Entry 6IQW (electron microscopy, 3.35 A resolution); this record covers chains A and B of the 7 polymer chains in the assembly.

# Chain A
Protein: Csm1
From: Thermococcus onnurineus (strain NA1)
Reference sequence: B6YWB8 (B6YWB8_THEON); residues 1-777 here = UniProt positions 1-777
Sequence (777 residues; row label = number of the first residue in the row):
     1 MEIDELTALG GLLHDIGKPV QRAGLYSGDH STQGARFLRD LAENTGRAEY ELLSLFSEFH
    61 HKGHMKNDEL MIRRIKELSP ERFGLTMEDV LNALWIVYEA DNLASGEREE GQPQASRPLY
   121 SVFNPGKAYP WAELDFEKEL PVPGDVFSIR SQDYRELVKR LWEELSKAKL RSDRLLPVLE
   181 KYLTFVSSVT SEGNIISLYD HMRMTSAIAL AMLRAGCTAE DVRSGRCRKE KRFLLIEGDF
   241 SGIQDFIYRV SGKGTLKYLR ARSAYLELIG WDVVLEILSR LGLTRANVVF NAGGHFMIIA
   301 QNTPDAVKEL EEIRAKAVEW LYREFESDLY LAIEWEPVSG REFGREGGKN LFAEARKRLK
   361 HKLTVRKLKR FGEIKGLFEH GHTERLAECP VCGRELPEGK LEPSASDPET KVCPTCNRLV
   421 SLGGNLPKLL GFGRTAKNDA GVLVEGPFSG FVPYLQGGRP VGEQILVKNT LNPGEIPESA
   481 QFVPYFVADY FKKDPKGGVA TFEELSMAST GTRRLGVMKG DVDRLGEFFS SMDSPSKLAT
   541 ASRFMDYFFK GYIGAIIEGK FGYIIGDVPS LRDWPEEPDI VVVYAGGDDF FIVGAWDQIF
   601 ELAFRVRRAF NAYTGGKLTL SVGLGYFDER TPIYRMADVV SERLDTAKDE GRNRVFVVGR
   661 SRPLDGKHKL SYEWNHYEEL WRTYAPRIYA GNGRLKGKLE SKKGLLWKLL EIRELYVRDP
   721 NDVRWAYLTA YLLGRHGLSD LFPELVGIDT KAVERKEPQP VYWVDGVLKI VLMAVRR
Not modelled in the structure: 107-112
UniProt features mapped onto this chain:
  - mutagenesis: Asp15 (D15N: Loss of ssDNase activity)
Ligand contacts: ATP (adenosine-5'-triphosphate): Phe290, Ala292, His295, Lys360, Asp521, Val522, Asp523, Arg524, Leu525, Gly526, Glu527, Phe529, Ser542, Met545, Asp546, Gly587, Asp588, Lys648, Arg652

# Chain B
Protein: Csm2
From: Thermococcus onnurineus (strain NA1)
Reference sequence: B6YWB9 (B6YWB9_THEON); residue numbers follow UniProt; this construct covers 2-186
Sequence (196 residues; numbered -9 to 186; the number before each row is that of its first residue; numbers below 1 keep their minus sign (Met-9 is residue -9)):
    -9 MHHHHHHVIF VAYHQKHGGY GRGGYGRQDR PQVDASRLFG ESPDVVGIKK MLEGKGKQWE
    51 AIQPYFDNVV REAKNFLEWS PNKRLANAVT VAAYLTSQGL KTNQVRKILD MARTTELKVK
   111 RGEGDIKDDL VKMRYLLAYT VGKATGQSKY SLDAFHRILD PMLEVLMGSP KKENFEKFYD
   171 FLQAVVAYHK FFGGGD
Not modelled in the structure: -9 to 47, 182-186
Differences from the reference sequence: expression tag (-9 to 1)

# How chain A and chain B interact
Pairs across the interface (14; chain A residue first):
  Val723(A) - Pro71(B)
  Val723(A) - Leu75(B)  hydrophobic
  Tyr727(A) - Gln173(B)  hydrogen bond (side chain-backbone)
  Tyr727(A) - Ala174(B)  hydrogen bond (side chain-backbone)
  Tyr727(A) - Val175(B)
  Tyr727(A) - Val176(B)  hydrogen bond (side chain-backbone)
  Tyr727(A) - Ala177(B)  hydrogen bond (side chain-backbone)
  Tyr727(A) - Tyr178(B)  hydrophobic
  Ala730(A) - Tyr178(B)  hydrophobic
  Tyr731(A) - Ala177(B)  hydrophobic
  Gly734(A) - Lys180(B)
  Arg735(A) - Lys180(B)
  Ser739(A) - Phe181(B)
  Val746(A) - Phe181(B)  hydrophobic
Also at the interface, not in a pair above, chain A (10 interface residues in all): Ala726, Ile748
Also at the interface, not in a pair above, chain B (12 interface residues in all): Asn72, Arg96

# Summary
10 residues of chain A and 12 residues of chain B are in contact, with 4 hydrogen bonds. Among the polar pairs
are Tyr727(A)-Gln173(B), Tyr727(A)-Ala174(B) and Tyr727(A)-Val176(B). Bound to chain A: ATP. UniProt lists one
mutagenesis site on chain A.
Chain A is Csm1 and chain B is Csm2, both from Thermococcus onnurineus (strain NA1); the structure, Cryo-EM
structure of Csm effector complex, was determined by electron microscopy.
